PDB entry 9GA3 | electron microscopy, 4.30 A resolution (low resolution: residue-level contacts below are approximate; hydrogen-bond / salt-bridge calls are withheld) | chains A and D of the 5 polymer chains in the assembly

# Chain A
Protein: UvrABC system protein A
From: Mycobacterium tuberculosis
UniProtKB: P63381 (UVRA_MYCBO); residues 1-972 here = UniProt positions 1-972
Amino-acid sequence (993 residues; each row starts with the number of its first residue; numbers below 1 keep their minus sign (Met-20 is residue -20)):
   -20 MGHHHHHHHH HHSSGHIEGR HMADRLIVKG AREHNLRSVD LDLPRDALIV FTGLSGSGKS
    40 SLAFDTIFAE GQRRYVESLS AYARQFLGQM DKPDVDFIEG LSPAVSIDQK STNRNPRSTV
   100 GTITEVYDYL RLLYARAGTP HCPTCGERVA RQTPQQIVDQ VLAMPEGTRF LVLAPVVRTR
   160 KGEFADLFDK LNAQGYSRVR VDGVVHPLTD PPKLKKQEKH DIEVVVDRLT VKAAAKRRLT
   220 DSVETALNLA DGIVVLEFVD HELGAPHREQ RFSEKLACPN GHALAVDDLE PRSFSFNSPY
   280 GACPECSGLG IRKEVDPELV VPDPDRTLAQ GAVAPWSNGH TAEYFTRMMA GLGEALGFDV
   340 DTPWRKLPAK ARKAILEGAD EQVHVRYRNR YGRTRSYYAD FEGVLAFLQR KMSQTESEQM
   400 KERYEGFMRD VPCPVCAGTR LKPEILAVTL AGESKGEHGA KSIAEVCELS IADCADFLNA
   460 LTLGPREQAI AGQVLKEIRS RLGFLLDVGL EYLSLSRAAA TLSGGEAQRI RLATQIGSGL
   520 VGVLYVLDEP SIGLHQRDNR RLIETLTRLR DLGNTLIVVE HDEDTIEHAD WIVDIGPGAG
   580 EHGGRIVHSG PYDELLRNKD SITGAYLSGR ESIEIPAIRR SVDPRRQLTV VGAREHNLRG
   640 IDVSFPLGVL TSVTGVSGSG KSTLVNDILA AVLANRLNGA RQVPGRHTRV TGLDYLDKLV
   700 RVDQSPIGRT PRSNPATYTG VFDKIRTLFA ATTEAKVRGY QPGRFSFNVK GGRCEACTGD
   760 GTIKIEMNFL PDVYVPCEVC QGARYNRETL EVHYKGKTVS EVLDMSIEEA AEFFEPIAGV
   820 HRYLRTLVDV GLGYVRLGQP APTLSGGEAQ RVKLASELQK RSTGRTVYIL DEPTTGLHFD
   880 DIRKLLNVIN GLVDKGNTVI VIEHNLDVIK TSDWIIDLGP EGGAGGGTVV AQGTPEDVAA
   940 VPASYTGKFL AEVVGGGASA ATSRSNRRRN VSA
Not modelled in the structure: -20 to 0, 64-69, 123-265, 364-376, 954-972
Differences from the reference sequence: initiating methionine (-20); expression tag (-19 to 0)
Metal / ion sites: Zn2+ site 1: Cys282, Cys285, Cys412, Cys415; Zn2+ site 2: Cys753, Cys756, Cys776, Cys779
Residues lining bound ligands: ADP (adenosine-5'-diphosphate): Tyr491, Arg496, Thr500, His635, Asn636, Val655, Ser656, Gly657, Ser658, Gly659, Lys660, Ser661, Thr662, Asp666, Gly922, Ala923
From the paper describing this entry:
  - conformationally variable residues (domain motion): Gly463 to Gly488, Thr761 to Pro775

# Chain D
Molecule: 42-nt DNA strand
Sequence (42 nucleotides; each row starts with the number of its first residue; numbers below 1 keep their minus sign (DT-47 is residue -47)):
   -47 TAGTCACATC AGTGATCAGT GGTTCCGGAA CCACTGATCA CT

# Chain A / chain D interface
Contacting residue pairs (31; chain A residue first):
  Asn317(A) with DT-24(D)
  His319(A) with DT-24(D); DC-23(D)
  Thr320(A) with DT-24(D); DC-23(D)
  Tyr323(A) with DC-22(D)
  Phe324(A) with DC-22(D)
  Gln361(A) with DG-20(D)
  Tyr377(A) with DG-21(D); DG-20(D)
  Ala378(A) with DG-21(D)
  Phe386(A) with DC-23(D); DC-22(D)
  Arg389(A) with DC-23(D); DC-22(D)
  Lys390(A) with DT-24(D); DC-23(D)
  Gln393(A) with DT-24(D); DC-23(D)
  Gln398(A) with DG-26(D)
  Met399(A) with DG-26(D); DT-25(D)
  Arg402(A) with DT-25(D)
  Tyr403(A) with DT-24(D); DC-23(D)
  Arg711(A) with DT-28(D)
  Lys723(A) with DA-37(D)
  Gly818(A) with DA-37(D)
  Lys859(A) with DG-36(D)
  Arg860(A) with DG-36(D); DT-35(D)
Interface residues without a listed pair, chain A (23 interface residues in all): Asp379, Glu395
Interface residues without a listed pair, chain D (12 interface residues in all): DG-27

# In short
Chain A and chain D form an interface of 23 and 12 residues respectively. Ligands of chain A: ADP. Cys282(A),
Cys285(A), Cys412(A) and Cys415(A) form the Zn2+ site 1. The Zn2+ site 2 is built by Cys753(A), Cys756(A),
Cys776(A) and Cys779(A). The paper reports conformational variability at Gly463(A) and Thr761(A).
Chain A is UvrABC system protein A (Mycobacterium tuberculosis) and chain D is a 42-nt DNA strand; the
structure, MtUvrA2UvrB bound to damaged oligonucleotide, was determined by electron microscopy together with
9GA2, 9GA4 and 9GA5 from the same study.
